PDB entry 2C22 | X-ray diffraction, 2.56 A resolution | chains A and P of the 3 polymer chains in the assembly

== Chain A ==
Protein: DNA polymerase IV
From: Sulfolobus solfataricus
Notes: EC 2.7.7.7
Reference sequence: Q97W02 (DPO42_SULSO); residue numbers follow UniProt; this construct covers 1-352
Sequence (358 residues; each row starts with the number of its first residue; numbers below 1 keep their minus sign (His-5 is residue -5)):
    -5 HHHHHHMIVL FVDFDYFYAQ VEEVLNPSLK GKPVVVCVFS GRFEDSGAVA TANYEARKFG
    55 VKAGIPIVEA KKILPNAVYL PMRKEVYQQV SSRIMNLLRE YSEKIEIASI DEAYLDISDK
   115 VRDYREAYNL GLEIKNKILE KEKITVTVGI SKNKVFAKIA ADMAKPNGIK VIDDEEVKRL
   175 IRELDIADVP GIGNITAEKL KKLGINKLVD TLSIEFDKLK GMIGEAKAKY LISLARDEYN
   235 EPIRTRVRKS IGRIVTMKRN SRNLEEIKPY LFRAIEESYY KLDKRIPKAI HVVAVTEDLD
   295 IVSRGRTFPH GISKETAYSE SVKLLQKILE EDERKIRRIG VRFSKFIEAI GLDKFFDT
Not modelled in the structure: -5 to 0, 343-352
Swiss-Prot annotation at these positions:
  - active site: Glu106
  - binding site (Mg(2+)): Asp7, Asp105
  - site: Tyr12 (Substrate discrimination)
Bound ions: Ca2+ site 1: Asp7, Asp105, Glu106 (together with 2'-deoxyguanosine-5'-triphosphate); Ca2+ site 2: Asp7, Phe8, Asp105 (together with 2'-deoxyguanosine-5'-triphosphate); Ca2+ site 3: Ala181, Ile186
Residues lining bound ligands: 2'-deoxyguanosine-5'-triphosphate (DGT): Asp7, Phe8, Asp9, Tyr10, Phe11, Tyr12, Val32, Ala44, Thr45, Tyr48, Arg51, Ala57, Gly58, Met76, Ile104, Asp105, Lys159
From the paper describing this entry:
  - binding site for the 18-nt DNA strand: Arg332
  - specificity-determining residues: Arg332 (proposed by the authors, not directly observed)

== Chain P ==
Molecule: 13-nt DNA strand
Sequence (13 nucleotides; row label = number of the first residue in the row):
     1 GGGGGAAGGA TTC

== How chain A and chain P interact ==
Residue-residue contacts (25; chain A residue first):
  Pro184(A) with DC13(P), phosphate contact
  Gly185(A) with DT12(P), sugar contact; DC13(P), hydrogen bond to the phosphate
  Ile186(A) with DT12(P), phosphate contact; DC13(P), phosphate contact
  Gly187(A) with DT12(P), hydrogen bond to the phosphate; DC13(P), phosphate contact
  Asn188(A) with DT12(P), phosphate contact
  Ile189(A) with DT11(P), phosphate contact; DT12(P), hydrogen bond to the phosphate
  Thr190(A) with DT11(P), phosphate contact; DT12(P), hydrogen bond to the phosphate
  Lys193(A) with DT11(P), salt bridge to the phosphate
  Val296(A) with DG9(P), phosphate contact
  Ser297(A) with DG8(P), sugar contact; DG9(P), hydrogen bond to the phosphate
  Arg298(A) with DG8(P), salt bridge to the phosphate; DG9(P), salt bridge to the phosphate
  Gly299(A) with DA7(P), phosphate contact; DG8(P), hydrogen bond to the phosphate
  Arg300(A) with DA7(P), phosphate contact
  Thr301(A) with DA6(P), sugar contact; DA7(P), hydrogen bond to the phosphate
  Lys321(A) with DG8(P), salt bridge to the phosphate
  Lys339(A) with DA6(P), salt bridge to the phosphate
Other interface residues (no listed pair), chain A (19 interface residues in all): Glu106, Val183, Lys221

== Overview ==
The interface between chain A and chain P involves 19 residues on one side and 7 on the other, with 7 hydrogen
bonds and 5 salt bridges. Among the polar pairs are Gly185(A)-DC13(P), Gly187(A)-DT12(P) and
Ile189(A)-DT12(P). From the paper: a binding site for the 18-nt DNA strand at Arg332(A); the specificity
determinant Arg332(A).
Chain A is DNA polymerase IV (Sulfolobus solfataricus) and chain P is a 13-nt DNA strand; the structure,
Efficient and High Fidelity Incorporation of dCTP Opposite 7,8- Dihydro-8-oxodeoxyguanosine by Sulfolobus
solfataricus DNA Polymerase Dpo4, was determined by X-ray diffraction (same publication as 2C28, 2C2D, 2C2E
and 2C2R).
